Entry 6PTJ (electron microscopy, 3.80 A resolution); this record covers chains A and c of the 14 polymer chains in the assembly.

Chain A:
Protein: DNA replication complex GINS protein PSF1
Source organism: Saccharomyces cerevisiae
UniProt: Q12488 (PSF1_YEAST); residues 1-208 here = UniProt positions 1-208
Sequence (208 residues; numbered 1 to 208; the number before each row is that of its first residue):
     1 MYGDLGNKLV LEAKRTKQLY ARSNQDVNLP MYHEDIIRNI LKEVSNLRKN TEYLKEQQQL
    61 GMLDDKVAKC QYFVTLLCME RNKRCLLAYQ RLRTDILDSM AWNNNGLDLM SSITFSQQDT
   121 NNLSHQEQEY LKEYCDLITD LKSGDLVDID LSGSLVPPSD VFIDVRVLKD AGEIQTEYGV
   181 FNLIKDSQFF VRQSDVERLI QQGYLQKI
UniProt features mapped onto this chain:
  - mutagenesis: Arg84 (R84G: In PSF1-1; temperature-sensitive mutant. Defective in DNA replication. Impaired chromatin binding of CDC45)

Chain c:
Protein: Cell division control protein 45
Source organism: Saccharomyces cerevisiae (strain ATCC 204508 / S288c)
UniProt: Q08032 (CDC45_YEAST); numbering as in UniProt (aligned over 1-650)
Sequence (650 residues; row label = number of the first residue in the row):
     1 MYYGISQFSE AYNKILRNSS SHSSCQLVIF VSCLNIDALC ATKMLSLLFK KQLVQSQIVP
    61 IFGYSELRRH YSQLDDNINS LLLVGFGGVI DLEAFLEIDP QEYVIDTDEK SGEQSFRRDI
   121 YVLDAHRPWN LDNIFGSQII QCFDDGTVDD TLGEQKEAYY KLLELDEESG DDELSGDEND
   181 NNGGDDEATD ADEVTDEDEE DEDETISNKR GNSSIGPNDL SKRKQRKKQI HEYEGVLEEY
   241 YSQGTTVVNS ISAQIYSLLS AIGETNLSNL WLNILGTTSL DIAYAQVYNR LYPLLQDEVK
   301 RLTPSSRNSV KTPDTLTLNI QPDYYLFLLR HSSLYDSFYY SNYVNAKLSL WNENGKKRLH
   361 KMFARMGIPL STAQETWLYM DHSIKRELGI IFDKNLDRYG LQDIIRDGFV RTLGYRGSIS
   421 ASEFVEALTA LLEVGNSTDK DSVKINNDNN DDTDGEEEED NSAQKLTNLR KRWVSNFWLS
   481 WDALDDRKVE LLNRGIQLAQ DLQRAIFNTG VAILEKKLIK HLRIYRLCVL QDGPDLDLYR
   541 NPLTLLRLGN WLIECCAESE DKQLLPMVLA SIDENTDTYL VAGLTPRYPR GLDTIHTKKP
   601 ILNNFSMAFQ QITAETDAKV RIDNFESSII EIRREDLSPF LEKLTLSGLL
Not modelled in the structure: 1-4, 103-113, 166-217, 437-461, 592-596
UniProt features mapped onto this chain:
  - modified residue: Thr453 (Phosphothreonine)

Chain A / chain c interface:
Residue-residue contacts (28; chain A residue first):
  Phe162(A) with Leu53(c), hydrophobic; Gln55(c)
  Arg166(A) with Asp482(c), salt bridge
  Val180(A) with Asp76(c)
  Phe181(A) with Ser24(c); Gln57(c)
  Asn182(A) with Leu74(c); Asp76(c), hydrogen bond
  Ile184(A) with His70(c); Leu74(c), hydrophobic
  Asp186(A) with Pro60(c); Trp478(c), hydrogen bond (backbone-side chain)
  Ser187(A) with Ile58(c); Val59(c); Trp478(c)
  Gln188(A) with Gln57(c); Ile58(c), hydrogen bond (backbone-backbone); Trp478(c); Trp481(c)
  Phe189(A) with Ser56(c); Gln57(c)
  Phe190(A) with Ser46(c); Lys50(c); Ser56(c)
  Val191(A) with Ser24(c); Gln55(c)
  Arg192(A) with His22(c), hydrogen bond (side chain-backbone); Gln55(c)
Interface residues without a listed pair, chain A (16 interface residues in all): Lys169, Glu173, Lys185
Interface residues without a listed pair, chain c (20 interface residues in all): Val54, Lys471, Val474

In short:
The interface between chain A and chain c involves 16 residues on one side and 20 on the other, with 4
hydrogen bonds and 1 salt bridge. Polar pairs include Arg166(A)-Asp482(c), Asn182(A)-Asp76(c) and
Asp186(A)-Trp478(c). From UniProt: one mutagenesis site on chain A.
Here chain A is DNA replication complex GINS protein PSF1 (Saccharomyces cerevisiae) and chain c is Cell
division control protein 45 (Saccharomyces cerevisiae (strain ATCC 204508 / S288c)). Entry 6PTJ (Structure of
Ctf4 trimer in complex with one CMG helicase) was determined by electron microscopy together with 6PTN and
6PTO from the same study.
